Entry 7SAB (electron microscopy, 4.30 A resolution (low resolution: residue-level contacts below are approximate; hydrogen-bond / salt-bridge calls are withheld)); this record covers chains C and D of the 4 polymer chains in the assembly.

# Chain C
Molecule: Glutamate receptor ionotropic, NMDA 1
From: Rattus norvegicus
UniProt: P35439 (NMDZ1_RAT); residue numbers follow UniProt; this construct covers 1-847
Chain sequence (847 residues; numbered 1 to 847; the number before each row is that of its first residue):
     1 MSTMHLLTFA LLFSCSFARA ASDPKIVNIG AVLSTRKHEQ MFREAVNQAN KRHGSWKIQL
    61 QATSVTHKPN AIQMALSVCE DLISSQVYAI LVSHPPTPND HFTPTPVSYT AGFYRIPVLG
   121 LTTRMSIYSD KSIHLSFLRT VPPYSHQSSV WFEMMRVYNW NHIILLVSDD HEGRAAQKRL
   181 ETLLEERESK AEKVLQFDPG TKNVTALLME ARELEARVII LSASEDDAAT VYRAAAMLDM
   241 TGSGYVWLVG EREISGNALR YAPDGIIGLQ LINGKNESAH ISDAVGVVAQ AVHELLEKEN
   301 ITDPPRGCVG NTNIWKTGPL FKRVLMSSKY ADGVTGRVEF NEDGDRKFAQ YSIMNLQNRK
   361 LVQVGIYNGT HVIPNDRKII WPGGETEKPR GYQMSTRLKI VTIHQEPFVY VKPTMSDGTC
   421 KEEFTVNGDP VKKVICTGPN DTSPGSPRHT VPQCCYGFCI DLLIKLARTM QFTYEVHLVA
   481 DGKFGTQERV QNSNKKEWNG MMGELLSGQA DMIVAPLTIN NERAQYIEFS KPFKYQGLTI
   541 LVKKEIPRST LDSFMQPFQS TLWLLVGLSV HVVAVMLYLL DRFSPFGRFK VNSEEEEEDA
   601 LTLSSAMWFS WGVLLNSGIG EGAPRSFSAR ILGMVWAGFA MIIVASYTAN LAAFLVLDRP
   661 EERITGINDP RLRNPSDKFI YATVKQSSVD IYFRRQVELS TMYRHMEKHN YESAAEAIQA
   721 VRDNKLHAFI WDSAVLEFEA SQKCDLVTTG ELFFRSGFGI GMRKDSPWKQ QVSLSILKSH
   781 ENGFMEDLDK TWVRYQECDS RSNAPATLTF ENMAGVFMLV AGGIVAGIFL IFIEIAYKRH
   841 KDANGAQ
Not modelled in the structure: 1-24, 53-57, 585-601, 842-847
Differences from the reference sequence: conflict Ser22 (Cys in P35439), Gln61 (Asn in P35439), Asp239 (Asn in P35439), Gln350 (Asn in P35439), Gln471 (Asn in P35439), Gln491 (Asn in P35439), Gln771 (Asn in P35439), Asn844 (Arg in P35439), Gly845 (Arg in P35439), Ala846 (Lys in P35439)
Cystine bridges: Cys79-Cys308, Cys420-Cys454, Cys436-Cys455, Cys744-Cys798
Glycans and other covalent adducts: N-acetylglucosamine (NAG) linked to Asn203
Ligand contacts:
  - 1-(phenyl-1-cyclohexyl)piperidine (1PC): Asn616, Val644, Ala645
  - N-acetylglucosamine (NAG; 2-acetamido-2-deoxy-beta-D-glucopyranose): Lys275, Asn276, Ser278, Ala279, Val334
Curated features (UniProtKB/Swiss-Prot):
  - region: Leu603 to Pro624 (Pore-forming)
  - binding site (glycine): Pro516, Thr518, Arg523, Ser688, Asp732
  - glycosylation (N-linked (GlcNAc...) asparagine): Asn203, Asn276, Asn300, Asn368, Asn440, Asn674
What the authors report for this chain:
  - binding site for 1-(phenyl-1-cyclohexyl)piperidine: Asn616, Val644, Thr648
  - mutagenesis - V644A: increased binding to 1-(phenyl-1-cyclohexyl)piperidine

# Chain D
Molecule: Glutamate receptor ionotropic, NMDA 2B
From: Rattus norvegicus
UniProt: Q00960 (NMDE2_RAT); residues 27-852 here = UniProt positions 27-852
Chain sequence (883 residues; row label = number of the first residue in the row; numbers below 1 keep their minus sign (Met-30 is residue -30)):
   -30 MGTMRLFLLA VLFLFSFARA TGWSHPQFEK GGGSGGGSGG SAWSHPQFEK GALVPRGRSQ
    30 KSPPSIGIAV ILVGTSDEVA IKDAHEKDDF HHLSVVPRVE LVAMNETDPK SIITRICDLM
    90 SDRKIQGVVF ADDTDQEAIA QILDFISAQT LTPILGIHGG SSMIMADKDE SSMFFQFGPS
   150 IEQQASVMLN IMEEYDWYIF SIVTTYFPGY QDFVNKIRST IENSFVGWEL EEVLLLDMSL
   210 DDGDSKIQNQ LKKLQSPIIL LYCTKEEATY IFEVANSVGL TGYGYTWIVP SLVAGDTDTV
   270 PSEFPTGLIS VSYDEWDYGL PARVRDGIAI ITTAASDMLS EHSFIPEPKS SCYNTHEKRI
   330 YQSNMLNRYL INVTFEGRNL SFSEDGYQMH PKLVIILLNK ERKWERVGKW KDKSLQMKYY
   390 VWPRMCPETE EQEDDHLSIV TLEEAPFVIV ESVDPLSGTC MRNTVPCQKR IISENKTDEE
   450 PGYIKKCCKG FCIDILKKIS KSVKFTYDLY LVTNGKHGKK INGTWNGMIG EVVMKRAYMA
   510 VGSLTINEER SEVVDFSVPF IETGISVMVS RSNGTVSPSA FLEPFSADVW VMMFVMLLIV
   570 SAVAVFVFEY FSPVGYNRCL ADGREPGGPS FTIGKAIWLL WGLVFNNSVP VQNPKGTTSK
   630 IMVSVWAFFA VIFLASYTAN LAAFMIQEEY VDQVSGLSDK KFQRPNDFSP PFRFGTVPNG
   690 STERNIRNNY AEMHAYMGKF NQRGVDDALL SLKTGKLDAF IYDAAVLNYM AGRDEGCKLV
   750 TIGSGKVFAS TGYGIAIQKD SGWKRQVDLA ILQLFGDGEM EELEALWLTG ICHNEKNEVM
   810 SSQLDIDNMA GVFYMLGAAM ALSLITFICE HLFYWQFRHS FMG
Not modelled in the structure: -30 to 33, 395-402, 580-598, 846-852
Differences from the reference sequence: expression tag (-30 to 26); conflict Ser849 (Cys in Q00960)
Cystine bridges: Cys86-Cys321, Cys429-Cys456, Cys436-Cys457, Cys746-Cys801
Glycans and other covalent adducts: N-acetylglucosamine (NAG) linked to Asn491, Asn688
Ligand contacts: 1-(phenyl-1-cyclohexyl)piperidine (1PC): Asn615, Leu643, Thr647
Curated features (UniProtKB/Swiss-Prot):
  - region: Lys604 to Pro623 (Pore-forming)
  - binding site (Zn(2+)): His127, Glu284
  - binding site (L-glutamate): Thr514, Arg519, Ser690, Thr691, Asp732
  - site: Asn615 (Functional determinant of NMDA receptors)
  - glycosylation (N-linked (GlcNAc...) asparagine): Asn74, Asn341, Asn348, Asn444, Asn491, Asn542, Asn688
  - mutagenesis: His60 (H60A: Normal zinc binding), His127 (H127A: Reduced zinc binding), Asp283 (D283A: Slightly reduced zinc binding), Glu284 (E284A: Reduced zinc binding), His311 (H311A: Normal zinc binding), His359 (H359A: Normal zinc binding)
What the authors report for this chain:
  - binding site for 1-(phenyl-1-cyclohexyl)piperidine: Leu643, Thr647
  - mutagenesis - N615Q (8.9-fold), L643A, T647S: decreased binding to 1-(phenyl-1-cyclohexyl)piperidine

# Chain C / chain D interface
Residue-residue contacts (52):
  Asn70(C) - Asn323(D)
  Leu76(C) - Lys79(D)
  Tyr109(C) - Phe114(D)
  Phe113(C) - Pro78(D)
  Phe113(C) - Gln105(D)
  Phe113(C) - Ala107(D)
  Phe113(C) - Ile108(D)
  Ser132(C) - Pro177(D)
  Ile133(C) - Ala135(D)
  His171(C) - Glu139(D)
  Cys308(C) - Thr76(D)
  Cys308(C) - Asp77(D)
  Val309(C) - Thr76(D)
  Val309(C) - Asp77(D)
  Thr312(C) - Glu75(D)
  Thr312(C) - Thr76(D)
  Met555(C) - Gln812(D)
  Gln556(C) - Gln812(D)
  Pro557(C) - Gln812(D)
  Phe558(C) - Gln812(D)
  Phe558(C) - Leu813(D)
  Gln559(C) - Gln812(D)
  Thr561(C) - Ile815(D)
  Leu562(C) - Leu813(D)
  Leu562(C) - Asp814(D)
  Leu562(C) - Ile815(D)
  Leu565(C) - Ile815(D)
  Leu565(C) - Phe822(D)
  Val613(C) - Ser617(D)
  Asn616(C) - Asn615(D)
  Ala623(C) - Trp607(D)
  Pro624(C) - Trp607(D)
  Arg630(C) - Gly603(D)
  Arg630(C) - Lys604(D)
  Ile631(C) - Leu831(D)
  Leu632(C) - Ser832(D)
  Met634(C) - Trp610(D)
  Val635(C) - Ala828(D)
  Trp636(C) - Leu825(D)
  Met641(C) - Phe614(D)
  Met641(C) - Leu643(D)
  Ile642(C) - Tyr646(D)
  Thr648(C) - Thr647(D)
  Asn650(C) - Met654(D)
  Asn650(C) - Leu813(D)
  Ala653(C) - Ile655(D)
  Leu657(C) - Val808(D)
  Pro670(C) - Thr798(D)
  Arg671(C) - Ile800(D)
  Arg673(C) - Leu795(D)
  Asn674(C) - Trp796(D)
  Arg704(C) - Phe194(D)
Other interface residues (no listed pair), chain C (61 interface residues in all): Ala71, Ile72, Cys79, Tyr114, Lys131, Asn311, Ser493, Asn494, Val573, Leu580, Phe583, Phe609, Ser628, Ala637, Gly638, Phe639, Ile643, Ala645, Ser646, Ala649, Phe654, Asp669
Other interface residues (no listed pair), chain D (64 interface residues in all): Ile82, Thr83, Ile111, Asp136, Tyr175, Asn184, Ser188, Ser193, Val195, Cys321, Tyr322, Thr324, Met430, Phe550, Val618, Leu650, Ala651, Arg742, Glu807, Ser810, Ser811, Met818, Phe836, His840

# Summary
Chain C and chain D form an interface of 61 and 64 residues respectively. 1-(phenyl-1-cyclohexyl)piperidine is
bound between chain C and chain D. Ligands of chain C: N-acetylglucosamine. The paper reports a binding site
for 1-(phenyl-1-cyclohexyl)piperidine at Asn616(C), Val644(C) and Leu643(D) among others; N615Q, L643A and
T647S of chain D reduce binding to 1-(phenyl-1-cyclohexyl)piperidine.
Here chain C is Glutamate receptor ionotropic, NMDA 1 and chain D is Glutamate receptor ionotropic, NMDA 2B,
both from Rattus norvegicus. Entry 7SAB (Phencyclidine-bound GluN1a-GluN2B NMDA receptors) was determined by
electron microscopy together with 7SAA, 7SAC and 7SAD from the same study.
